6PSU - chains L and P of the 10 polymer chains in the assembly; structure by electron microscopy, 3.90 A resolution.

# Chain L
Protein: RNA polymerase sigma factor RpoD
Organism: Escherichia coli
UniProt: Q0P6L9 (Q0P6L9_ECOLX); residue numbers follow UniProt; this construct covers 1-613
Sequence (616 residues; row label = number of the first residue in the row; numbers below 1 keep their minus sign (Ser-2 is residue -2)):
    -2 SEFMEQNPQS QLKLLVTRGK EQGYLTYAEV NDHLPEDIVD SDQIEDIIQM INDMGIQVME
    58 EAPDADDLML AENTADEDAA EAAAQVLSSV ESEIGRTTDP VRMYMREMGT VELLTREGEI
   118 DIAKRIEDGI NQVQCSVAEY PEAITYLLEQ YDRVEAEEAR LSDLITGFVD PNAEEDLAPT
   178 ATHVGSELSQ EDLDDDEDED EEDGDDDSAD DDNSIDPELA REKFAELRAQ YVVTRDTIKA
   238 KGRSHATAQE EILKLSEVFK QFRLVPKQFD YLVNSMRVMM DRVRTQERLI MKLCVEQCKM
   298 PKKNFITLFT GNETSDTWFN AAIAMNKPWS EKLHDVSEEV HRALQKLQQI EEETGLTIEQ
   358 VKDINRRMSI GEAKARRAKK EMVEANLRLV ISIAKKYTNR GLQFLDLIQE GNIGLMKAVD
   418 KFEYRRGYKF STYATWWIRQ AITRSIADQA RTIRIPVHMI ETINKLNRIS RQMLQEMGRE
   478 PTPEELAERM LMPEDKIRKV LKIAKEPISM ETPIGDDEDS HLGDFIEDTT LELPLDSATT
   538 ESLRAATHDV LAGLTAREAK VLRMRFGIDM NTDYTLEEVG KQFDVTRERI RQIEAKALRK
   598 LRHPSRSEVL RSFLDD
Not modelled in the structure: -2 to 6, 32-38, 59-74, 88-93, 168-211, 237-241
Construct notes: expression tag (-2 to 0)
Small-molecule neighbours:
  - chapso (1N7), molecule 1: Ile505, Thr509, Pro510, Ile511, Gly512, Leu519
  - chapso (1N7), molecule 2: Ile511, Asp513, Phe522

# Chain P
Molecule: 85-nt DNA strand
Sequence (85 nucleotides; each row starts with the number of its first residue):
     1 GCGTTCTATA TGGACAATTC AAAGGCCGAG GAATATGCCC TTTTAGCCTT CTTTTGTCAA
    61 TGGATTTGTG CAAATAAGCG CCGCC
Not modelled in the structure: 1-33, 71-85

# Chain L / chain P interface
Residue-residue contacts (23; chain L residue first):
  Lys393(L) - DA35(P)  base contact
  Tyr394(L) - DA35(P)  hydrogen bond to the base
  Arg397(L) - DT36(P)  salt bridge to the phosphate
  Trp433(L) - DG37(P)  base contact
  Arg436(L) - DA35(P)  base contact
  Arg436(L) - DG37(P)  hydrogen bond to the sugar
  Gln437(L) - DG37(P)  base contact
  Thr440(L) - DG37(P)  hydrogen bond to the phosphate
  Asn461(L) - DT36(P)  sugar contact
  Arg465(L) - DT36(P)  sugar contact
  Arg468(L) - DT34(P)  hydrogen bond to the phosphate
  Arg468(L) - DA35(P)  salt bridge to the phosphate
  Arg468(L) - DT36(P)  salt bridge to the phosphate
  Arg562(L) - DG56(P)  salt bridge to the phosphate
  Thr572(L) - DT55(P)  phosphate contact
  Thr572(L) - DG56(P)  hydrogen bond to the phosphate
  Leu573(L) - DG56(P)  phosphate contact
  Arg584(L) - DG56(P)  hydrogen bond to the base
  Arg584(L) - DT57(P)  hydrogen bond to the base
  Glu585(L) - DT57(P)  base contact
  Glu585(L) - DC58(P)  hydrogen bond to the base
  Arg588(L) - DT57(P)  salt bridge to the phosphate
  Arg588(L) - DC58(P)  salt bridge to the phosphate
Other interface residues (no listed pair), chain L (18 interface residues in all): Ile390, Glu574
Other interface residues (no listed pair), chain P (10 interface residues in all): DC38, DA59

# Summary
18 residues of chain L face 10 of chain P across their interface; the contacts include 8 hydrogen bonds and 6
salt bridges. Polar contacts include Tyr394(L)-DA35(P), Arg584(L)-DG56(P) and Arg584(L)-DT57(P). Ligands of
chain L: chapso.
Here chain L is RNA polymerase sigma factor RpoD (Escherichia coli) and chain P is an 85-nt DNA strand. Entry
6PSU (Escherichia coli RNA polymerase promoter unwinding intermediate (TRPi2) with TraR and rpsT P2 promoter)
was determined by electron microscopy (same publication as 6PSQ, 6PSR, 6PSS, 6PST, 6PSV and 6PSW).
